Entry 8VKM (electron microscopy, 2.83 A resolution); this record covers chains B and C of the 4 polymer chains in the assembly.

[Chain B (and C)]
Protein: Spike glycoprotein
Source organism: Severe acute respiratory syndrome coronavirus 2
Notes: chain C of this document is another copy of the same molecule, construct and numbering; everything in this record applies to it too
Reference sequence: P0DTC2 (SPIKE_SARS2); numbering as in UniProt; present here: 1-23, 27-143, 145-1207
Sequence (1284 residues; row label = number of the first residue in the row; note: 4 numbers in that range are skipped by the numbering (no residue carries them; nothing is unmodelled there)):
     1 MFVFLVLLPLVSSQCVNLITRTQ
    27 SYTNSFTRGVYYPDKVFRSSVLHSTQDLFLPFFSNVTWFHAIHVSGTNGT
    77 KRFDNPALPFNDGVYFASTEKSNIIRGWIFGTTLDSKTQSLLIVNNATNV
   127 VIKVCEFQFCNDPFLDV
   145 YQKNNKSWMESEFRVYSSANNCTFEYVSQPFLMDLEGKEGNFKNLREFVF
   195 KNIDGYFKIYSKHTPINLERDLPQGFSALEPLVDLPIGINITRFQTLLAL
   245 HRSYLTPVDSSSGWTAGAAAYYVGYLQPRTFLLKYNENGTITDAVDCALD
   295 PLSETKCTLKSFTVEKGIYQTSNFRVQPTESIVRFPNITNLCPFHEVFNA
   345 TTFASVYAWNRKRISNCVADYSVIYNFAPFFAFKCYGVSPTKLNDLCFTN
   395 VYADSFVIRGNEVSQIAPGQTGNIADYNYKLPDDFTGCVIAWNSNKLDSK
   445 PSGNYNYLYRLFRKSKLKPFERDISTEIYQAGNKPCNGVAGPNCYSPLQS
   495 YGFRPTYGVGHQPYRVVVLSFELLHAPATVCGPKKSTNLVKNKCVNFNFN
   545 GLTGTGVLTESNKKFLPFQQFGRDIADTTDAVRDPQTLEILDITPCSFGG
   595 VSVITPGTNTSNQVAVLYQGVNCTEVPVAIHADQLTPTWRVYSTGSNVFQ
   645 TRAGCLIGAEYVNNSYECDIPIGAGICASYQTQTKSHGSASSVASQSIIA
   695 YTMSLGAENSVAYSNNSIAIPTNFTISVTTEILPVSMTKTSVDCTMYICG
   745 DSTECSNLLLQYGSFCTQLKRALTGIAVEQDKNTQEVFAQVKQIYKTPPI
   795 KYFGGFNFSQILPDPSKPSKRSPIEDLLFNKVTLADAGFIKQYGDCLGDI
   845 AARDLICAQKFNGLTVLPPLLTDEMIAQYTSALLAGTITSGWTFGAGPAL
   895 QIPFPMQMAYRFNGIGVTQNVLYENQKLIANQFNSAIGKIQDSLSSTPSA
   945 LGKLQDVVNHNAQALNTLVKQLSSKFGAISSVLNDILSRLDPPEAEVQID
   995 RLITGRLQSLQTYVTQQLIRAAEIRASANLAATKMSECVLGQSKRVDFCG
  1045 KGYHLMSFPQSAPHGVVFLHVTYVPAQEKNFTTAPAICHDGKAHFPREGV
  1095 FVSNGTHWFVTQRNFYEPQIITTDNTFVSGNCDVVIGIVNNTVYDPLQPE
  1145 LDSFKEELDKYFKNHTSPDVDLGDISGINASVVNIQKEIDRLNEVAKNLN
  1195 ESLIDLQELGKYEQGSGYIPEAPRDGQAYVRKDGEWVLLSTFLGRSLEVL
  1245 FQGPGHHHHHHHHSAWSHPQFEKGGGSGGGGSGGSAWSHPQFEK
Disordered / not traced: 1-13, 72-77, 145-152, 179-186, 250-255, 621-640, 676-690, 828-847, 1148-1288
Differences from the reference sequence: conflict Ile19 (Thr in P0DTC2), Ser27 (Ala in P0DTC2), Ala83 (Val in P0DTC2), 44 further conflict positions vs the reference (P0DTC2) not listed; expression tag (1208-1288)
Swiss-Prot annotation at these positions:
  - region: Asn280 to Cys301 (Putative superantigen), Asn448 to Phe456 (Immunodominant HLA epitope recognized by the CD8+), Ser816 to Tyr837 (Fusion peptide 1), Lys835 to Phe855 (Fusion peptide 2), Asp1163 to Glu1202 (Heptad repeat 2)
  - site: Arg815, Ser816 (Cleavage)
  - glycosylation: Asn17 (N-linked (GlcNAc...) (complex) asparagine), Asn61 (N-linked (GlcNAc...) (hybrid) asparagine), Asn74 (N-linked (GlcNAc...) (complex) asparagine), Asn122 (N-linked (GlcNAc...) (hybrid) asparagine), Asn149 (N-linked (GlcNAc...) (complex) asparagine), Asn165 (N-linked (GlcNAc...) (complex) asparagine), Asn234 (N-linked (GlcNAc...) (high mannose) asparagine), Asn282 (N-linked (GlcNAc...) (complex) asparagine), Thr323 (O-linked (GalNAc) threonine), Ser325 (O-linked (HexNAc...) serine), Asn331 (N-linked (GlcNAc...) (complex) asparagine), Asn343 (N-linked (GlcNAc...) (complex) asparagine), Asn603 (N-linked (GlcNAc...) (hybrid) asparagine), Asn616 (N-linked (GlcNAc...) (complex) asparagine), Asn657 (N-linked (GlcNAc...) (complex) asparagine), Thr676 (O-linked (GlcNAc...) threonine), Thr678 (O-linked (GlcNAc...) threonine), Asn709 (N-linked (GlcNAc...) (high mannose) asparagine), Asn717 (N-linked (GlcNAc...) (hybrid) asparagine), Asn801 (N-linked (GlcNAc...) (hybrid) asparagine) and 6 more in UniProt
Disulfides: Cys15-Cys136, Cys131-Cys166, Cys291-Cys301, Cys336-Cys361, Cys379-Cys432, Cys391-Cys525, Cys480-Cys488, Cys538-Cys590, Cys617-Cys649, Cys662-Cys671, Cys738-Cys760, Cys743-Cys749, Cys1032-Cys1043, Cys1082-Cys1126
Covalently attached groups: N-acetylglucosamine (NAG) linked to Asn61, Asn122, Asn165, Asn234, Asn282, Asn331, Asn343, Asn709, Asn717, Asn801, Asn1074, Asn1098, Asn1134
Ligand contacts: N-acetylglucosamine (NAG; 2-acetamido-2-deoxy-beta-D-glucopyranose): Arg457, Leu461, Lys462, Glu465

[Chain B / chain C interface]
Pairs across the interface (186; chain B residue first):
  Asn317(B) with Asp737(C), hydrogen bond
  Arg319(B) with Asp737(C), salt bridge; Met740(C), hydrogen bond
  Arg357(B) with Tyr200(C), hydrogen bond; Pro230(C)
  Val382(B) with Arg983(C)
  Ser383(B) with Arg983(C), hydrogen bond (backbone-backbone); Leu984(C); Asp985(C)
  Lys386(B) with Ser982(C)
  Leu390(B) with Ser982(C); Arg983(C)
  Asn394(B) with Tyr200(C), hydrogen bond
  Tyr396(B) with Tyr200(C); Pro230(C)
  Arg403(B) with Ala372(C), hydrogen bond (side chain-backbone)
  Asn405(B) with Phe374(C); Phe375(C)
  Gln409(B) with Tyr369(C)
  Thr415(B) with Tyr369(C), hydrogen bond (backbone-side chain); Ser383(C); Pro384(C); Thr385(C)
  Asn417(B) with Tyr369(C)
  Glu465(B) with Asn234(C)
  Tyr501(B) with Lys440(C)
  Val503(B) with Phe375(C); Val503(C), hydrophobic
  Gly504(B) with Phe375(C)
  His505(B) with Pro373(C); Phe375(C)
  Leu517(B) with Arg983(C)
  Leu518(B) with Asp979(C)
  Pro521(B) with Lys41(C)
  Gly545(B) with Ser982(C)
  Leu546(B) with Asp979(C)
  Thr547(B) with Asn978(C), hydrogen bond (backbone-side chain)
  Gly548(B) with Asn978(C)
  Thr549(B) with Asp745(C)
  Lys557(B) with Phe43(C)
  Lys558(B) with Phe43(C); Asn282(C)
  Phe559(B) with Phe43(C), hydrophobic
  Leu560(B) with Glu224(C)
  Phe562(B) with Asp40(C); Lys41(C); Glu224(C); Pro225(C), hydrophobic
  Gln563(B) with Lys41(C); Val42(C); Phe43(C)
  Gln564(B) with Lys41(C), hydrogen bond (backbone-backbone)
  Phe565(B) with Val42(C); Phe43(C), hydrogen bond (backbone-backbone)
  Gly566(B) with Val42(C); Phe43(C)
  Arg567(B) with Val42(C); Phe43(C), hydrogen bond (backbone-backbone); Arg44(C)
  Ile569(B) with Val47(C), hydrophobic; Asp848(C); Leu849(C), hydrophobic; Ala852(C), hydrophobic
  Ala570(B) with Val963(C), hydrophobic
  Pro589(B) with Phe855(C), hydrophobic
  Phe592(B) with Met740(C), hydrophobic; Lys854(C); Phe855(C)
  Gln613(B) with Leu861(C)
  Ala647(B) with Pro862(C), hydrophobic
  Pro665(B) with Leu864(C), hydrophobic
  Gly667(B) with Leu864(C)
  Ala668(B) with Pro863(C), hydrogen bond (backbone-backbone); Leu864(C); Thr866(C)
  Gly669(B) with Leu864(C), hydrogen bond (backbone-backbone); Thr866(C); Met869(C)
  Met697(B) with Leu865(C), hydrophobic; Met869(C), hydrophobic
  Leu699(B) with Ile788(C), hydrophobic; Met869(C); Gln872(C); Tyr873(C), hydrogen bond (backbone-side chain)
  Gly700(B) with Lys786(C); Ile788(C)
  Ala701(B) with Lys786(C); Gln787(C); Ile788(C), hydrogen bond (backbone-backbone)
  Glu702(B) with Ile788(C); Lys790(C)
  Asn703(B) with Gln787(C), hydrogen bond; Ile788(C), hydrogen bond (backbone-backbone); Tyr789(C); Lys790(C)
  Val705(B) with Tyr789(C), hydrophobic; Lys790(C); Thr883(C); Ala893(C), hydrophobic; Gln895(C)
  Ala706(B) with Gln895(C)
  Tyr707(B) with Pro792(C), hydrophobic; Tyr796(C); Phe797(C), hydrophobic; Thr883(C); Ile896(C); Pro897(C), hydrophobic; Phe898(C), hydrogen bond (side chain-backbone)
  Asn709(B) with Pro897(C)
  Ser711(B) with Gln895(C), hydrogen bond; Pro897(C)
  Ile712(B) with Gln895(C); Ile896(C), hydrophobic
  Ala713(B) with Leu894(C); Gln895(C), hydrogen bond (backbone-backbone)
  Pro715(B) with Leu894(C), hydrophobic
  Gln957(B) with Arg765(C)
  Thr961(B) with Ser758(C); Gln762(C)
  Gln965(B) with Tyr756(C); Gly757(C); Ser758(C), hydrogen bond (side chain-backbone); Phe759(C)
  Ser968(B) with Gln755(C); Tyr756(C); Gly757(C)
  Lys969(B) with Gln755(C), hydrogen bond (backbone-backbone)
  Phe970(B) with Gln755(C), hydrogen bond (backbone-backbone); Tyr756(C); Phe759(C), hydrophobic
  Gly971(B) with Gln755(C)
  Asp985(B) with Gly413(C)
  Pro986(B) with Asp427(C)
  Pro987(B) with Pro412(C); Gly413(C)
  Arg995(B) with Tyr756(C); Asp994(C), salt bridge
  Gln1002(B) with Leu1001(C); Gln1005(C), hydrogen bond
  Ser1003(B) with Phe759(C)
  Thr1006(B) with Gln1005(C)
  Thr1009(B) with Thr1009(C)
  Gln1010(B) with Leu1012(C)
  Ile1013(B) with Leu1012(C), hydrophobic
  Glu1017(B) with Glu773(C); Arg1019(C), salt bridge
  Arg1039(B) with Thr1027(C); Glu1031(C), salt bridge; Arg1039(C)
  Val1040(B) with Ser1030(C); Glu1031(C); Leu1034(C); Gly1035(C)
  Asp1041(B) with Gln784(C); Gly889(C); Ser1030(C), hydrogen bond; Leu1034(C)
  Lys1045(B) with Gly889(C), hydrogen bond (side chain-backbone)
  Gly1046(B) with Ala890(C)
  Tyr1047(B) with Trp886(C); Ala890(C), hydrophobic
  Pro1069(B) with Ala890(C); Pro892(C)
  Glu1072(B) with Pro892(C); Leu894(C)
  Asn1074(B) with Gln895(C), hydrogen bond
  Thr1077(B) with Pro897(C); Met900(C), hydrogen bond
  Ala1078(B) with Met900(C)
  Pro1079(B) with Tyr917(C)
  Phe1089(B) with Asn914(C); Tyr917(C), hydrophobic
  Pro1090(B) with Gln913(C), hydrogen bond (backbone-side chain)
  Val1094(B) with Met900(C), hydrophobic; Tyr904(C)
  Arg1107(B) with Tyr904(C); Asn907(C)
  Phe1121(B) with Asn914(C)
  Ser1123(B) with Asn914(C), hydrogen bond; Glu918(C), hydrogen bond; Glu1111(C)
  Val1128(B) with Glu918(C)
  Ile1130(B) with Gln920(C)
  Leu1141(B) with Leu1141(C), hydrophobic; Glu1144(C)
  Leu1145(B) with Glu1144(C)
Interface residues without a listed pair, chain B (122 interface residues in all): Thr315, Thr393, Gly416, Asp420, Leu455, Lys460, Ile468, Asp568, Thr588, Ile666, Ile670, Cys671, Ser704, Ser708, Asn710, Gly999, Phe1042, Val1068, Val1122, Gly1124, Val1129
Interface residues without a listed pair, chain C (116 interface residues in all): Tyr38, Lys113, Asp198, Asn370, Lys764, Gln779, Asn856, Gly857, Thr859, Thr887, Gly891, Thr912, Lys964, Ser967, Leu981, Gln1113

[Overview]
122 residues of chain B and 116 residues of chain C are in contact; the contacts include 31 hydrogen bonds and
4 salt bridges. Among the polar pairs are Arg319(B)-Asp737(C), Arg995(B)-Asp994(C) and Glu1017(B)-Arg1019(C).
Chain B binds N-acetylglucosamine.
Chain B and chain C are both Spike glycoprotein (Severe acute respiratory syndrome coronavirus 2); the
structure, Cryo-EM structure of SARS-CoV-2 XBB.1.5 spike protein in complex with mouse ACE2 (conformation 1),
was determined by electron microscopy together with 8VKK, 8VKL, 8VKN, 8VKO and 8VKP from the same study.
